PDB entry 8V69 | X-ray diffraction, 1.95 A resolution | chain A

# Chain A
Protein: Saxiphilin
Source organism: Nanorana parkeri
UniProtKB: A0A9X9ZA84 (A0A9X9ZA84_9NEOB); residues -18 to 835 here correspond to UniProt positions 1-854 (UniProt number = residue number + 19)
Chain sequence (854 residues; numbered -18 to 835; the number before each row is that of its first residue; numbers below 1 keep their minus sign (Met-18 is residue -18)):
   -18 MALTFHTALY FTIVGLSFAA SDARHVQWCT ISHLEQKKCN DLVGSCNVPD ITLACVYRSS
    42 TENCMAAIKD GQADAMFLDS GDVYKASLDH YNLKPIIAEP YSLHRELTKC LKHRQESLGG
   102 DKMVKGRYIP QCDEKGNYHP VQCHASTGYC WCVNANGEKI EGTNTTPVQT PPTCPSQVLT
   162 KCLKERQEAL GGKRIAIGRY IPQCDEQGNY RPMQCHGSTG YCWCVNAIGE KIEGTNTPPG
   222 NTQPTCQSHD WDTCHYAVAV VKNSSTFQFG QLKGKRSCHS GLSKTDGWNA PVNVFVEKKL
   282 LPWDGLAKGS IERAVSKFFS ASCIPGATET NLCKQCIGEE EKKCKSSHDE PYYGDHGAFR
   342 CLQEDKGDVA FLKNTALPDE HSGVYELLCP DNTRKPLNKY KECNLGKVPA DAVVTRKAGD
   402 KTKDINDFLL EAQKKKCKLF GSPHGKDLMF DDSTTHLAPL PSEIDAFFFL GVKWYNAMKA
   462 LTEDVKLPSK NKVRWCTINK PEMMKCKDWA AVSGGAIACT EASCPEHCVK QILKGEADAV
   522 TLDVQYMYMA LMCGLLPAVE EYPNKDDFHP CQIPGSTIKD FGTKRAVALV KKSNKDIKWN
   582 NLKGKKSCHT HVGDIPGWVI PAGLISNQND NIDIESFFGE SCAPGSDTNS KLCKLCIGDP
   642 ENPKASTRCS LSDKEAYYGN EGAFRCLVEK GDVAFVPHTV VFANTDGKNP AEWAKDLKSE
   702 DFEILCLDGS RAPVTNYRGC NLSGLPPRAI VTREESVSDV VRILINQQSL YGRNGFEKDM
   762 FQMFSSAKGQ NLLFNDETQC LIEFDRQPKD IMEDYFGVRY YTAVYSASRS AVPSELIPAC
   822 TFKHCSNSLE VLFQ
Unresolved in the structure: -18 to 4, 175, 645-646, 830-835
Disulfide bonds: Cys10-Cys45, Cys20-Cys36, Cys27-Cys418, Cys91-Cys113, Cys124-Cys131, Cys133-Cys155, Cys163-Cys185, Cys196-Cys203, Cys205-Cys227, Cys235-Cys826, Cys259-Cys342, Cys304-Cys317, Cys314-Cys325, Cys370-Cys384, Cys477-Cys509, Cys487-Cys500, Cys534-Cys821, Cys552-Cys781, Cys589-Cys667, Cys623-Cys637, Cys634-Cys650, Cys707-Cys721
Small-molecule neighbours: Gonyautoxin II (YGQ): Glu541, Ile559, Phe562, Pro727, Pro728, Phe785, Asp786, Gln788, Asp795, Tyr796, Phe797, Gly798, Val799
What the authors report for this chain:
  - binding site for Gonyautoxin II: Ile559, Phe562, Pro728 (citing earlier work)
  - binding site for Gonyautoxin II: Glu541, Asp786, Asp795, Tyr796, Gly798 to Val799
  - conformationally variable residues (side-chain flip): Asp786
  - contacts within the chain: Glu541-Glu784

# In short
Ligands of chain A: Gonyautoxin II. The paper reports a binding site for Gonyautoxin II at Ile559, Phe562 and
Pro728 among others; conformational variability at Asp786.
Chain A is Saxiphilin (Nanorana parkeri); the structure, Nanorana parkeri saxiphilin:GTX2 (co-crystal), was
determined by X-ray diffraction, deposited together with 8V65, 8V66, 8V67 and 8V68.
